Entry 7YFM (electron microscopy, 5.10 A resolution (low resolution: residue-level contacts below are approximate; hydrogen-bond / salt-bridge calls are withheld)); this record covers chains A and D of the 4 polymer chains in the assembly.

== Chain A ==
Protein: Isoform 6 of Glutamate receptor ionotropic, NMDA 1
From: Homo sapiens
Reference sequence: Q05586 (NMDZ1_HUMAN), isoform Q05586-6; numbering as in UniProt (aligned over 1-868)
Amino-acid sequence (868 residues; numbered 1 to 868; the number before each row is that of its first residue):
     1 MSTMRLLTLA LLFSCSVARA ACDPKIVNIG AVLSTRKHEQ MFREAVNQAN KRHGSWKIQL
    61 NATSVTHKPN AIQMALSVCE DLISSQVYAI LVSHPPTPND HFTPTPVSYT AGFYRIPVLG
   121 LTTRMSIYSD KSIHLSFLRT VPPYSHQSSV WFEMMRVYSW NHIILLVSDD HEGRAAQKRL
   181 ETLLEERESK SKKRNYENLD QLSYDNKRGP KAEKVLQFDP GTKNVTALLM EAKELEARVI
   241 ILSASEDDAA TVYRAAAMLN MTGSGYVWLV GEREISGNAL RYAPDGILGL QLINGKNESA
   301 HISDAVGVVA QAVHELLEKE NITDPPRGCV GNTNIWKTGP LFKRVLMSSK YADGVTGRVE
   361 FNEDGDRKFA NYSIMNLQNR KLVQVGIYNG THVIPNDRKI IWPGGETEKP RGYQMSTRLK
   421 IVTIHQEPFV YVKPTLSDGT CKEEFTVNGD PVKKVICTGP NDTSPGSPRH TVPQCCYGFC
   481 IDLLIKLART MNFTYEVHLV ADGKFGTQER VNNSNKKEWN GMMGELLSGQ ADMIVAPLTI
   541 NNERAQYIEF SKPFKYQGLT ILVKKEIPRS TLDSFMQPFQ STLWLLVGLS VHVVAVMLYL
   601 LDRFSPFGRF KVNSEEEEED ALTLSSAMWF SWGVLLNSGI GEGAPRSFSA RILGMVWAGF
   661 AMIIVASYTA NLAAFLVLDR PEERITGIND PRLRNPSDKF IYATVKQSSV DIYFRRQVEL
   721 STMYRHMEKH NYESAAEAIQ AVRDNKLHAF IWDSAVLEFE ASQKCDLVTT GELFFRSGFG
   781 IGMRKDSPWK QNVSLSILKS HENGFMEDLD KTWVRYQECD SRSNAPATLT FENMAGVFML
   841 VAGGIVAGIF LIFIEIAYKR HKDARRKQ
Unresolved in the structure: 1-26, 54-57, 88-90, 97-99, 190-206, 321-323, 464-467, 566-657, 679-682, 820-868
Cystine bridges: C79-C329, C441-C475, C457-C476, C765-C819

== Chain D ==
Protein: Glutamate receptor ionotropic, NMDA 2D
From: Homo sapiens
Reference sequence: O15399 (NMDE4_HUMAN); residue numbers follow UniProt; this construct covers 1-879
Amino-acid sequence (891 residues; each row starts with the number of its first residue):
     1 MRGAGGPRGP RGPAKMLLLL ALACASPFPE EAPGPGGAGG PGGGLGGARP LNVALVFSGP
    61 AYAAEAARLG PAVAAAVRSP GLDVRPVALV LNGSDPRSLV LQLCDLLSGL RVHGVVFEDD
   121 SRAPAVAPIL DFLSAQTSLP IVAVHGGAAL VLTPKEKGST FLQLGSSTEQ QLQVIFEVLE
   181 EYDWTSFVAV TTRAPGHRAF LSYIEVLTDG SLVGWEHRGA LTLDPGAGEA VLSAQLRSVS
   241 AQIRLLFCAR EEAEPVFRAA EEAGLTGSGY VWFMVGPQLA GGGGSGAPGE PPLLPGGAPL
   301 PAGLFAVRSA GWRDDLARRV AAGVAVVARG AQALLRDYGF LPELGHDCRA QNRTHRGESL
   361 HRYFMNITWD NRDYSFNEDG FLVNPSLVVI SLTRDRTWEV VGSWEQQTLR LKYPLWSRYG
   421 RFLQPVDDTQ HLTVATLEER PFVIVEPADP ISGTCIRDSV PCRSQLNRTH SPPPDAPRPE
   481 KRCCKGFCID ILKRLAHTIG FSYDLYLVTN GKHGKKIDGV WNGMIGEVFY QRADMAIGSL
   541 TINEERSEIV DFSVPFVETG ISVMVARSNG TVSPSAFLEP YSPAVWVMMF VMCLTVVAVT
   601 VFIFEYLSPV GYNRSLATGK RPGGSTFTIG KSIWLLWALV FNNSVPVENP RGTTSKIMVL
   661 VWAFFAVIFL ASYTANLAAF MIQEEYVDTV SGLSDRKFQR PQEQYPPLKF GTVPNGSTEK
   721 NIRSNYPDMH SYMVRYNQPR VEEALTQLKA GKLDAFIYDA AVLNYMARKD EGCKLVTIGS
   781 GKVFATTGYG IALHKGSRWK RPIDLALLQF LGDDEIEMLE RLWLSGICHN DKIEVMSSKL
   841 DIDNMAGVFY MLLVAMGLSL LVFAWEHLVY WRLRHCLGPA ASAWSHPQFE K
Unresolved in the structure: 1-49, 59-61, 79-81, 93-94, 112-115, 122-124, 145-146, 151-152, 164-166, 183-186, 219-226, 237-238, 280-298, 340-342, 347-357, 427-429, 468-477, 568-660, 683-691, 830-891
Differences from the reference sequence: expression tag (880-891)
Cystine bridges: C455-C483, C462-C484, C773-C828

== Interface between chain A and chain D ==
Residue-residue contacts (28; chain A residue first):
  I540(A) - L808(D)
  N541(A) - L808(D)
  N542(A) - L805(D)
  N542(A) - L808(D)
  N542(A) - Q809(D)
  Q546(A) - R801(D)
  Q546(A) - L805(D)
  K552(A) - F552(D)
  K552(A) - S553(D)
  K552(A) - V554(D)
  Y556(A) - E558(D)
  M662(A) - F664(D)
  A673(A) - A675(D)
  V677(A) - A679(D)
  Y713(A) - D814(D)
  R716(A) - G812(D)
  R716(A) - D813(D)
  R776(A) - L811(D)
  L795(A) - E544(D)
  L798(A) - I542(D)
  L798(A) - N543(D)
  L798(A) - E544(D)
  K799(A) - E544(D)
  H801(A) - T786(D)
  E802(A) - N721(D)
  E802(A) - S724(D)
  E802(A) - N725(D)
  N803(A) - N725(D)
Also at the interface, not in a pair above, chain A (21 interface residues in all): A545, P553, A670
Also at the interface, not in a pair above, chain D (24 interface residues in all): P555, A785

== In short ==
The interface between chain A and chain D involves 21 residues on one side and 24 on the other.
Chain A is Isoform 6 of Glutamate receptor ionotropic, NMDA 1 and chain D is Glutamate receptor ionotropic,
NMDA 2D, both from Homo sapiens; the structure, Structure of GluN1b-GluN2D NMDA receptor in complex with
agonists glycine and glutamate, was determined by electron microscopy together with 7YFF, 7YFG, 7YFH, 7YFI,
7YFL, 7YFO, 7YFR and 8HDK from the same study.
